1AJR - chains A and B; structure by X-ray diffraction, 1.74 A resolution.

== Chain A (and B) ==
Protein: Aspartate aminotransferase
From: Sus scrofa
Notes: EC 2.6.1.1; chain B of this document is another copy of the same molecule, construct and numbering; everything in this record applies to it too
UniProtKB: P00503 (AATC_PIG); residue numbers follow UniProt; this construct covers 1-412
Amino-acid sequence (412 residues; numbered 1 to 412; the number before each row is that of its first residue):
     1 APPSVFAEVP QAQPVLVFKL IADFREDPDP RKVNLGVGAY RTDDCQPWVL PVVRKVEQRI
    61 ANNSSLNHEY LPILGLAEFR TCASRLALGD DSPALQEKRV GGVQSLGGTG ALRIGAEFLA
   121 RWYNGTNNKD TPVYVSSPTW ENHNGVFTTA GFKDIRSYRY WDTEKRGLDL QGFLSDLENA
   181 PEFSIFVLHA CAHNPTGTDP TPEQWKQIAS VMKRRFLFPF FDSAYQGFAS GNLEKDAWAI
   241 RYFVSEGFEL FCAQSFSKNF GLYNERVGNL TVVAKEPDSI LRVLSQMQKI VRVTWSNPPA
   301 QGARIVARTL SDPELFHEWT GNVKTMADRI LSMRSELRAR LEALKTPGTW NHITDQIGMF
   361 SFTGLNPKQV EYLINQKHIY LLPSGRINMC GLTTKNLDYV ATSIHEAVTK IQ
Modified / non-standard residues: Lys258 ((2S)-2-amino-6-[[3-hydroxy-2-methyl-5-(phosphonooxymethyl)pyridin-4-yl]methylideneamino]hexanoic acid; LLP)
Sequence notes: conflict Asn63 (Asp in P00503), Gln288 (Glu in P00503), Gln376 (Glu in P00503); modified residue (258)

== Interface between chain A and chain B ==
Contacting residue pairs - 151 pairs, chain A then chain B:
  Pro2(A) with Lys275(B), hydrogen bond (backbone-side chain)
  Pro3(A) with Lys275(B)
  Ser4(A) with Glu249(B), hydrogen bond; Lys275(B); Glu276(B)
  Val5(A) with Tyr123(B), hydrophobic; Glu249(B), hydrogen bond (backbone-side chain)
  Phe6(A) with Phe118(B), hydrophobic; Glu249(B); Phe251(B), hydrophobic; Val273(B); Ala274(B), hydrophobic; Ser279(B); Arg282(B), hydrogen bond (backbone-side chain); Val283(B), hydrophobic
  Ala7(A) with Arg282(B), hydrogen bond (backbone-side chain)
  Val9(A) with Phe118(B), hydrophobic; Arg282(B), hydrogen bond (backbone-side chain); Gln286(B)
  Pro10(A) with Trp122(B); Arg282(B); Ser285(B); Gln286(B), hydrogen bond (backbone-side chain)
  Gln11(A) with Leu281(B); Arg282(B); Ser285(B); Gln286(B)
  Ala12(A) with Ser285(B), hydrogen bond (backbone-side chain); Gln286(B); Lys289(B)
  Val15(A) with Arg292(B)
  Phe18(A) with Ile73(B), hydrophobic
  Ala39(A) with Glu69(B)
  Arg41(A) with Glu69(B), salt bridge
  Pro47(A) with Glu69(B)
  Val49(A) with Asn67(B)
  Arg54(A) with Ser64(B); Leu66(B)
  Glu57(A) with His68(B), salt bridge
  Gln58(A) with Ala61(B), hydrogen bond (side chain-backbone)
  Ala61(A) with Gln58(B), hydrogen bond (backbone-side chain); Ala61(B), hydrophobic
  Asn62(A) with Gln58(B)
  Ser64(A) with Arg54(B), hydrogen bond (backbone-side chain)
  Leu66(A) with Arg54(B), hydrogen bond (backbone-side chain)
  Asn67(A) with Pro47(B); Val49(B); Asn264(B)
  His68(A) with Glu57(B), salt bridge; Gly261(B); Leu262(B); Tyr263(B), hydrogen bond (backbone-backbone); Asn264(B), hydrogen bond; Glu265(B), salt bridge
  Glu69(A) with Ala39(B); Arg41(B), salt bridge; Pro47(B); Tyr263(B); Asn264(B)
  Tyr70(A) with Ser257(B); Lys258(B); Tyr263(B), hydrophobic; Arg266(B)
  Ile73(A) with Phe18(B), hydrophobic
  Leu106(A) with Leu106(B), hydrophobic; Trp295(B), hydrophobic
  Thr109(A) with Arg292(B); Ser296(B)
  Gly110(A) with Thr294(B)
  Arg113(A) with Arg113(B); Val293(B), hydrogen bond (side chain-backbone); Thr294(B), hydrogen bond
  Phe118(A) with Phe6(B), hydrophobic; Val9(B), hydrophobic
  Trp122(A) with Pro10(B)
  Tyr123(A) with Val5(B), hydrophobic
  Asn142(A) with Arg292(B), hydrogen bond (side chain-backbone); Val293(B)
  Gly145(A) with Val293(B)
  Val146(A) with Val293(B)
  Thr149(A) with Val293(B)
  Glu249(A) with Ser4(B), hydrogen bond; Val5(B), hydrogen bond (side chain-backbone); Phe6(B)
  Phe251(A) with Phe6(B), hydrophobic
  Ser257(A) with Tyr70(B)
  Lys258(A) with Tyr70(B)
  Gly261(A) with His68(B)
  Leu262(A) with His68(B)
  Tyr263(A) with His68(B), hydrogen bond (backbone-backbone); Tyr70(B), hydrophobic
  Asn264(A) with Asn67(B); His68(B), hydrogen bond; Glu69(B); Pro298(B); Pro299(B); Ala300(B), hydrogen bond (backbone-backbone); Arg304(B), hydrogen bond
  Glu265(A) with His68(B), salt bridge; Ala300(B); Gln301(B), hydrogen bond (side chain-backbone)
  Arg266(A) with Tyr70(B); Trp295(B), hydrogen bond (side chain-backbone); Ser296(B); Asn297(B), hydrogen bond (side chain-backbone); Pro298(B); Pro299(B)
  Val273(A) with Phe6(B)
  Ala274(A) with Phe6(B), hydrophobic
  Lys275(A) with Pro2(B), hydrogen bond (side chain-backbone); Ser4(B)
  Glu276(A) with Ser4(B)
  Ser279(A) with Ser4(B); Phe6(B)
  Leu281(A) with Gln11(B)
  Arg282(A) with Phe6(B), hydrogen bond (side chain-backbone); Ala7(B); Val9(B), hydrogen bond (side chain-backbone); Pro10(B); Gln11(B)
  Val283(A) with Phe6(B), hydrophobic
  Ser285(A) with Pro10(B); Gln11(B); Ala12(B), hydrogen bond (side chain-backbone)
  Gln286(A) with Val9(B); Pro10(B), hydrogen bond (side chain-backbone); Ala12(B)
  Lys289(A) with Ala12(B)
  Arg292(A) with Thr109(B); Asn142(B), hydrogen bond (backbone-side chain)
  Val293(A) with Arg113(B), hydrogen bond (backbone-side chain); Asn142(B); Gly145(B); Val146(B); Thr149(B)
  Thr294(A) with Gly110(B); Arg113(B), hydrogen bond; Thr294(B)
  Trp295(A) with Leu106(B), hydrophobic; Arg266(B), hydrogen bond (backbone-side chain)
  Ser296(A) with Thr109(B); Arg266(B)
  Asn297(A) with Arg266(B), hydrogen bond (backbone-side chain)
  Pro298(A) with Asn264(B); Arg266(B)
  Pro299(A) with Asn264(B); Arg266(B)
  Ala300(A) with Asn264(B), hydrogen bond (backbone-backbone); Glu265(B)
  Gln301(A) with Glu265(B), hydrogen bond (backbone-side chain)
  Arg304(A) with Asn264(B)
Also at the interface, not in a pair above, chain A (81 interface residues in all): Glu8, Tyr40, Val53, Leu71, Arg121, Trp140, Glu141, Phe216, Phe218, Val272
Also at the interface, not in a pair above, chain B (75 interface residues in all): Pro3, Val15, Val53, Asn62, Leu71, Phe216, Phe218

== Overview ==
The interface between chain A and chain B involves 81 residues on one side and 75 on the other, with 38
hydrogen bonds and 6 salt bridges. Among the polar pairs are Arg41(A)-Glu69(B), Glu57(A)-His68(B) and
His68(A)-Glu265(B).
Both chains are Aspartate aminotransferase (Sus scrofa). Entry 1AJR (Refinement and comparison of the crystal
structures of pig cytosolic aspartate aminotransferase and its complex with ...) was determined by X-ray
diffraction together with 1AJS from the same study.
